PDB entry 7E9C | electron microscopy, 3.50 A resolution | chains F and J of the 11 polymer chains in the assembly

Chain F:
Molecule: Histone H4
From: Saccharomyces cerevisiae (strain ATCC 204508 / S288c)
UniProt: P02309 (H4_YEAST); residues 0-102 here correspond to UniProt positions 1-103 (UniProt number = residue number + 1)
Sequence (103 residues; numbered 0 to 102; the number before each row is that of its first residue; numbering starts at 0):
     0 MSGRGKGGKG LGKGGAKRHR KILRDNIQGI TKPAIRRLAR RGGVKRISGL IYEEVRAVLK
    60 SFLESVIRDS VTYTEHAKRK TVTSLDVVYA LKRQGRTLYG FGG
Not modelled in the structure: 0-20, 102
Curated features (UniProtKB/Swiss-Prot):
  - DNA-binding region: Lys16 to Lys20
  - modified residue: Lys5 (N6-acetyl-N6-methyllysine), Lys8 (N6-acetyllysine), Lys12 (N6-acetyl-N6-methyllysine), Lys16 (N6-acetyllysine), Lys31 (N6-succinyllysine), Arg55 (Omega-N-methylarginine), Ser60 (Phosphoserine), Ser64 (Phosphoserine), Lys77 (N6-succinyllysine), Lys79 (N6-acetyllysine), Lys91 (N6-glutaryllysine)

Chain J:
Molecule: 147-nt DNA strand
From: Escherichia coli
Sequence (147 nucleotides; row label = number of the first residue in the row):
     1 ACAGGATGTA TATATCTGAC ACGTGCCTGG AGACTAGGGA GTAATCCCCT TGGCGGTTAA
    61 AACGCGGGGG ACAGCGCGTA CGTGCGTTTA AGCGGTGCTA GAGCTGTCTA CGACCAATTG
   121 AGCGGCCTCG GCACCGGGAT TCTCCAG
Not modelled in the structure: 1-14, 145-147

Interface between chain F and chain J:
Contacting residue pairs - 11 pairs, chain F then chain J:
  Arg39(F) - DG82(J)  sugar contact
  Arg45(F) - DC81(J)  hydrogen bond to the sugar
  Ile46(F) - DC81(J)  sugar contact
  Ile46(F) - DG82(J)  phosphate contact
  Ser47(F) - DC81(J)  phosphate contact
  Gly48(F) - DC81(J)  hydrogen bond to the phosphate
  Arg78(F) - DA102(J)  phosphate contact
  Lys79(F) - DG101(J)  phosphate contact
  Lys79(F) - DA102(J)  hydrogen bond to the phosphate
  Thr80(F) - DG101(J)  sugar contact
  Thr80(F) - DA102(J)  hydrogen bond to the phosphate
Interface residues without a listed pair, chain F (11 interface residues in all): Arg35, Leu49, Lys77
Interface residues without a listed pair, chain J (6 interface residues in all): DA80, DG103

Summary:
11 residues of chain F and 6 residues of chain J are in contact, with 4 hydrogen bonds. Among the polar pairs
are Arg45(F)-DC81(J), Gly48(F)-DC81(J) and Lys79(F)-DA102(J). Curated annotation (UniProt) lists a DNA-binding
region on chain F.
Here chain F is Histone H4 (Saccharomyces cerevisiae (strain ATCC 204508 / S288c)) and chain J is a 147-nt DNA
strand (Escherichia coli). Entry 7E9C (Cryo-EM structure of the 1:1 Orc1 BAH domain in complex with
nucleosome) was determined by electron microscopy.
